PDB entry 3RYH | X-ray diffraction, 2.80 A resolution | chains C and E of the 5 polymer chains in the assembly

# Chain C
Protein: Tubulin alpha chain
Source organism: Ovis aries
UniProtKB: D0VWZ0 (D0VWZ0_SHEEP); numbering as in UniProt (aligned over 1-451)
Sequence (451 residues; each row starts with the number of its first residue):
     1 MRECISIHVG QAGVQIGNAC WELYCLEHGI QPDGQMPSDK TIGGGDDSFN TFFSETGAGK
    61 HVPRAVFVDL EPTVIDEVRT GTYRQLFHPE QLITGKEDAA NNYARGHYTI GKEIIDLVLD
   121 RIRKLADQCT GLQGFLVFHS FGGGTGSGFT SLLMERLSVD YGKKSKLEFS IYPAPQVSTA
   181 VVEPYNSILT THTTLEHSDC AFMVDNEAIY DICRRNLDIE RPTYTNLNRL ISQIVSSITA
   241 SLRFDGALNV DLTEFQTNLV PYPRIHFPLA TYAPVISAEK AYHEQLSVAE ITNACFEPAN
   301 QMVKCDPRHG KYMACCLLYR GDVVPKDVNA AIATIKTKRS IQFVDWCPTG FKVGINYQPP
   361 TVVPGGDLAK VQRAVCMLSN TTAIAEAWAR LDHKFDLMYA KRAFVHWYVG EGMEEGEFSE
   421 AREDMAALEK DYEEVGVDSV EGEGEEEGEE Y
Not modelled in the structure: 38-45, 441-451
Small-molecule neighbours: GTP (guanosine-5'-triphosphate): Gly10, Gln11, Ala12, Gln15, Ile16, Asp69, Asp98, Ala99, Ala100, Asn101, Ser140, Gly142, Gly143, Gly144, Thr145, Gly146, Ile171, Pro173, Val177, Ser178, Thr179, Glu183, Asn206, Tyr224, Leu227, Asn228, Ile231

# Chain E
Protein: Stathmin-4
Source organism: Rattus norvegicus
UniProtKB: P63043 (STMN4_RAT); residues 5-145 here correspond to UniProt positions 49-189 (UniProt number = residue number + 44)
Sequence (143 residues; each row starts with the number of its first residue):
     3 XADMEVIELN KATSGQSWEV ILKPPSFDGV PEFNASLPRR RDPSLEEIQK KLEAAEERRK
    63 YQEAELLKHL AEKREHEREV IQKAIEENNN FIKMAKEKLA QKMESNKENR EAHLAAMLER
   123 LQEKDKHAEE VRKNKELKEE ASR
Not modelled in the structure: 3, 34-40
Sequence notes: engineered mutation Ala14 (Cys58 in P63043), Trp20 (Phe64 in P63043)
Modified residues: ACE (acetyl group) at position 3
Curated features (UniProtKB/Swiss-Prot):
  - modified residue: Ser46 (Phosphoserine)

# Interface between chain C and chain E
Pairs across the interface (34; chain C residue first):
  His107(C) - Lys104(E)
  His107(C) - Met105(E)
  Tyr108(C) - Lys104(E)
  Tyr108(C) - Met105(E)  hydrophobic
  Tyr108(C) - Asn108(E)
  Thr109(C) - Arg112(E)
  Leu152(C) - Leu101(E)  hydrophobic
  Leu152(C) - Met105(E)  hydrophobic
  Glu155(C) - Leu101(E)
  Glu155(C) - Lys104(E)  salt bridge
  Arg156(C) - Leu101(E)
  Ser158(C) - Phe93(E)
  Ser158(C) - Ile94(E)
  Val159(C) - Ile94(E)
  Val159(C) - Ala97(E)  hydrophobic
  Val159(C) - Lys98(E)
  Gly162(C) - Asn90(E)
  Gly162(C) - Phe93(E)
  Gly162(C) - Ile94(E)
  Lys163(C) - Glu89(E)  hydrogen bond (side chain-backbone)
  Lys163(C) - Asn90(E)  hydrogen bond (backbone-side chain)
  Lys163(C) - Phe93(E)
  Thr193(C) - Lys104(E)
  Glu196(C) - Lys100(E)  salt bridge
  Val409(C) - His115(E)  hydrogen bond (backbone-side chain)
  Gly410(C) - Arg112(E)
  Glu411(C) - Asn108(E)  hydrogen bond (backbone-side chain)
  Glu411(C) - Arg112(E)  salt bridge
  Gly412(C) - Asn108(E)
  Gly412(C) - Asn111(E)
  Gly412(C) - Arg112(E)
  Met413(C) - Asn108(E)
  Glu414(C) - Ser107(E)
  Glu414(C) - Asn111(E)
Other interface residues (no listed pair), chain C (20 interface residues in all): His197, Glu417

# Overview
Chain C and chain E form an interface of 20 and 15 residues respectively; the contacts include 4 hydrogen
bonds and 3 salt bridges. Polar pairs include Glu155(C)-Lys104(E), Glu196(C)-Lys100(E) and
Glu411(C)-Arg112(E). Ligands of chain C: GTP.
Chain C is Tubulin alpha chain (Ovis aries) and chain E is Stathmin-4 (Rattus norvegicus); the structure,
GMPCPP-Tubulin: RB3 Stathmin-like domain complex, was determined by X-ray diffraction together with 3RYC, 3RYF
and 3RYI from the same study.
